PDB entry 9E28 | electron microscopy, 4.40 A resolution (low resolution: residue-level contacts below are approximate; hydrogen-bond / salt-bridge calls are withheld) | chains E and F of the 16 polymer chains in the assembly

Chain E (and F):
Name: Dynein light chain roadblock-type 1
From: Homo sapiens
Notes: chain F of this document is another copy of the same molecule, construct and numbering; everything in this record applies to it too
UniProt: Q9NP97 (DLRB1_HUMAN); residue numbers follow UniProt; this construct covers 1-96
Amino-acid sequence (96 residues; each row starts with the number of its first residue):
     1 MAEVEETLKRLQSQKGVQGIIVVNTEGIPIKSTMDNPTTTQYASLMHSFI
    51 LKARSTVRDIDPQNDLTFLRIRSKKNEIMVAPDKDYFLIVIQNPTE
UniProt features mapped onto this chain:
  - modified residue: Ala2 (N-acetylalanine)

How chain E and chain F interact:
Contacting residue pairs (28):
  Leu45(E) - Thr56(F)
  Lys52(E) - Phe49(F)
  Lys52(E) - Lys52(F)
  Thr56(E) - Leu45(F)
  Asp59(E) - Leu45(F)
  Asn64(E) - Lys75(F)
  Asp65(E) - Lys74(F)
  Asp65(E) - Lys75(F)
  Leu66(E) - Ser73(F)
  Leu66(E) - Lys74(F)
  Thr67(E) - Arg72(F)
  Thr67(E) - Ser73(F)
  Thr67(E) - Lys74(F)
  Phe68(E) - Ile71(F)
  Phe68(E) - Arg72(F)
  Phe68(E) - Ser73(F)
  Arg70(E) - Leu69(F)
  Arg70(E) - Arg70(F)
  Arg70(E) - Ile71(F)
  Arg70(E) - Arg72(F)
  Ile71(E) - Arg70(F)
  Arg72(E) - Asp65(F)
  Arg72(E) - Phe68(F)
  Arg72(E) - Leu69(F)
  Ser73(E) - Asn64(F)
  Ser73(E) - Asp65(F)
  Lys74(E) - Asn64(F)
  Lys74(E) - Asp65(F)
Other interface residues (no listed pair), chain E (17 interface residues in all): Tyr42, Leu69, Lys75
Other interface residues (no listed pair), chain F (16 interface residues in all): Ile60, Gln63

Summary:
The interface between chain E and chain F involves 17 residues on one side and 16 on the other.
Both chains are Dynein light chain roadblock-type 1 (Homo sapiens). Entry 9E28 (Cryo-EM structure of Phi
dynein tail) was determined by electron microscopy, deposited together with 9DZY, 9E0T, 9E0W, 9E22 and 9E23.
